Entry 8CLA (X-ray diffraction, 2.00 A resolution); this record covers chains A and B of the 3 polymer chains in the assembly.

Chain A:
Protein: Tubulin alpha-1B chain
Source organism: Bos taurus
Reference sequence: P81947 (TBA1B_BOVIN); numbering as in UniProt (aligned over 2-436)
Amino-acid sequence (435 residues; row label = number of the first residue in the row):
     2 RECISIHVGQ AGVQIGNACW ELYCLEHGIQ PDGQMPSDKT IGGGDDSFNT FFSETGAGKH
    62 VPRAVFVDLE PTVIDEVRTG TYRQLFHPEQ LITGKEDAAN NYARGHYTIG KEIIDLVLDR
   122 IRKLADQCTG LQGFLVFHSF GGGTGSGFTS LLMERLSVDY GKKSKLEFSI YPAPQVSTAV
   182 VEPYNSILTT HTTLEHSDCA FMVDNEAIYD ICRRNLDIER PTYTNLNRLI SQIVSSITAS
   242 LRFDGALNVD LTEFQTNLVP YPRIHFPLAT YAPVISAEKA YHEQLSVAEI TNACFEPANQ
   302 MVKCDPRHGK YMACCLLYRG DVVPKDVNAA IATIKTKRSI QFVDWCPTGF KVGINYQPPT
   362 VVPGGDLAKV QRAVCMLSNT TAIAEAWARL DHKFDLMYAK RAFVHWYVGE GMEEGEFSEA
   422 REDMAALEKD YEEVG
Ion coordination: Ca2+: Asp39, Thr41, Gly44, Glu55
Ligand contacts:
  - GTP (guanosine-5'-triphosphate): Val9, Gly10, Gln11, Ala12, Gln15, Ile16, Asp69, Asp98, Ala99, Ala100, Asn101, Asn102, Ser140, Gly142, Gly143, Gly144, Thr145, Gly146, Ile171, Pro173, Val177, Ser178, Thr179, Glu183, Asn206, Tyr224, Leu227, Asn228, Ile231
  - I8R (2-methoxy-5-[2-(5,6,7-trimethoxy-1,3-benzothiazol-2-yl)ethyl]phenol): Thr179, Ala180, Val181

Chain B:
Protein: Tubulin beta-2B chain
Source organism: Bos taurus
Reference sequence: Q6B856 (TBB2B_BOVIN); aligned to UniProt positions 1-430 over residues 1-441 (the alignment contains insertions or deletions, so no single offset holds)
Amino-acid sequence (430 residues; each row starts with the number of its first residue; note: 11 numbers in that range are skipped by the numbering (no residue carries them; nothing is unmodelled there)):
     1 MREIVHIQAG QCGNQIGAKF WEVISDEHGI DPTGSYHGDS DL
    45 QLERINVYYN EATGNKYVPR AILVDLEPGT MDSVRSGPFG QIFRPDNFVF GQSGAGNNWA
   105 KGHYTEGAEL VDSVLDVVRK ESESCDCLQG FQLTHSLGGG TGSGMGTLLI SKIREEYPDR
   165 IMNTFSVMPS PKVSDTVVEP YNATLSVHQL VENTDETYCI DNEALYDICF RTLKLTTPTY
   225 GDLNHLVSAT MSGVTTCLRF PGQLNADLRK LAVNMVPFPR LHFFMPGFAP LTSRGSQQYR
   285 ALTVPELTQQ MFDSKNMMAA CDPRHGRYLT VAAIFRGRMS MKEVDEQMLN VQNKNSSYFV
   345 EWIPNNVKTA VCDIPP
   370 GLKMSATFIG NSTAIQELFK RISEQFTAMF RRKAFLHWYT GEGMDEMEFT EAESNMNDLV
   430 SEYQQYQDAT AD
Ligand contacts:
  - GDP (guanosine-5'-diphosphate): Ala9, Gly10, Gln11, Cys12, Gln15, Ile16, Asp69, Asn101, Ser140, Gly142, Gly143, Gly144, Thr145, Gly146, Val171, Pro173, Val177, Ser178, Glu183, Asn206, Leu209, Tyr224, Leu227, Asn228
  - I8R (2-methoxy-5-[2-(5,6,7-trimethoxy-1,3-benzothiazol-2-yl)ethyl]phenol): Gly237, Val238, Thr239, Thr240, Cys241, Leu242, Leu248, Ala250, Asp251, Lys254, Leu255, Asn258, Met259, Thr314, Val315, Ala316, Ala317, Ile318, Asn349, Asn350, Val351, Lys352, Thr353, Ala354, Ile378
UniProt features mapped onto this chain:
  - motif: Met1 to Ile4 (MREI motif)
  - binding site (GTP): Gln11, Glu71, Ser140, Gly144, Thr145, Gly146, Asn206, Asn228
  - binding site (Mg(2+)): Glu71
  - modified residue: Ser40 (Phosphoserine), Thr57 (Phosphothreonine), Lys60 (N6-acetyllysine), Ser174 (Phosphoserine), Thr287 (Phosphothreonine), Thr292 (Phosphothreonine), Arg320 (Omega-N-methylarginine)
  - cross-link (Glycyl lysine isopeptide (Lys-Gly)): Lys60 (interchain with G-Cter in ubiquitin), Lys326 (interchain with G-Cter in ubiquitin)

Chain A / chain B interface:
Contacting residue pairs - 55 pairs, chain A then chain B:
  Glu71(A) - Asn249(B)
  Thr73(A) - Asn249(B)
  Lys96(A) - Met1(B)
  Lys96(A) - Asp130(B)
  Glu97(A) - Met1(B)
  Glu97(A) - Arg164(B)  salt bridge
  Asp98(A) - Lys254(B)  salt bridge
  Ala100(A) - Arg253(B)
  Ala100(A) - Lys254(B)
  Ala100(A) - Val257(B)
  Asn101(A) - Lys254(B)
  Asn101(A) - Asn258(B)  hydrogen bond
  Arg105(A) - Arg253(B)
  Pro175(A) - Asn349(B)
  Ser178(A) - Asn349(B)  hydrogen bond
  Ser178(A) - Lys352(B)  hydrogen bond (backbone-side chain)
  Thr179(A) - Asn258(B)
  Ala180(A) - Asn258(B)
  Val181(A) - Asn258(B)  hydrogen bond (backbone-side chain)
  Val181(A) - Ile347(B)  hydrophobic
  Val181(A) - Pro348(B)
  Val181(A) - Asn349(B)
  Val182(A) - Val257(B)  hydrophobic
  Val182(A) - Asn258(B)
  Glu220(A) - Lys326(B)  salt bridge
  Arg221(A) - Gln247(B)  hydrogen bond
  Arg221(A) - Met325(B)  hydrogen bond
  Arg221(A) - Lys326(B)
  Lys394(A) - Pro348(B)
  Lys394(A) - Asn349(B)  hydrogen bond
  Leu397(A) - Glu345(B)
  Leu397(A) - Trp346(B)
  Leu397(A) - Ala440(B)  hydrophobic
  Met398(A) - Trp346(B)  hydrogen bond (backbone-backbone)
  Met398(A) - Pro348(B)
  Lys401(A) - Phe262(B)
  Lys401(A) - Trp346(B)
  Lys401(A) - Ala438(B)
  Lys401(A) - Thr439(B)  hydrogen bond (side chain-backbone)
  Lys401(A) - Ala440(B)
  Arg402(A) - Phe262(B)
  Ala403(A) - Pro261(B)
  Ala403(A) - Phe262(B)  hydrophobic
  Phe404(A) - Val257(B)
  Phe404(A) - Asn258(B)
  Phe404(A) - Val260(B)
  Phe404(A) - Pro261(B)  hydrogen bond (backbone-backbone)
  Phe404(A) - Ile347(B)  hydrophobic
  His406(A) - Val260(B)  hydrogen bond (side chain-backbone)
  His406(A) - Pro261(B)
  His406(A) - Phe262(B)
  His406(A) - Pro263(B)
  Trp407(A) - Ala256(B)
  Trp407(A) - Val257(B)
  Trp407(A) - Val260(B)  hydrogen bond (side chain-backbone)
Other interface residues (no listed pair), chain B (32 interface residues in all): Cys131, Asp199, Met259, Thr314, Asp329, Asn350, Tyr435

Overview:
The interface between chain A and chain B involves 25 residues on one side and 32 on the other, with 12
hydrogen bonds and 3 salt bridges. Polar pairs include Glu97(A)-Arg164(B), Asp98(A)-Lys254(B) and
Glu220(A)-Lys326(B). Compound I8R is bound between chain A and chain B.
Chain A is Tubulin alpha-1B chain and chain B is Tubulin beta-2B chain, both from Bos taurus; the structure,
Z-SBTubA4 photoswitch bound to tubulin-DARPin D1 complex, was determined by X-ray diffraction.
